Entry 7PAK (electron microscopy, 5.30 A resolution (low resolution: residue-level contacts below are approximate; hydrogen-bond / salt-bridge calls are withheld)); this record covers chains b and 3 of the 55 polymer chains in the assembly.

[Chain b]
Name: 50S ribosomal protein L3
From: Mycoplasma pneumoniae M129
UniProtKB: P75580 (RL3_MYCPN); residue numbers follow UniProt; this construct covers 1-287
Sequence (287 residues; row label = number of the first residue in the row):
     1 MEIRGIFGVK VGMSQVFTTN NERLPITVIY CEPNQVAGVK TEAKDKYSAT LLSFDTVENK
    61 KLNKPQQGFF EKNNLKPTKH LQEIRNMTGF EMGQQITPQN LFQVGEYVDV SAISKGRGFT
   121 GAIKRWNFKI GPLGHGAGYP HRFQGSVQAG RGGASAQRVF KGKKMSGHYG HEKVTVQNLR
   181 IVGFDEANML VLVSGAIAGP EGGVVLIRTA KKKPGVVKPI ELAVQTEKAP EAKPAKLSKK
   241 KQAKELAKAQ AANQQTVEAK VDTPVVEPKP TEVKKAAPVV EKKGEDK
Not modelled in the structure: 230-287

[Chain 3]
Molecule: 23S ribosomal RNA
From: Mycoplasma pneumoniae M129
Sequence (2907 nucleotides; numbered 1 to 2907; the number before each row is that of its first residue):
     1 UACAAUAAGU UACUAAGGGC UUAUGGUGGA UGCCUUGGCA CUAAUAGGCG AUGAAGGACG
    61 UGUUAACCUG CGAUAAGCUU CGGGUAGGUG GUAAGAACCU CAGAUCCGGA GAUUUCCGAA
   121 UGGAGCAAUC CGGUAGUUGG AAACAGCUAU CAUUAAUUGA UGAAUAAAUA GUCAAUUAAA
   181 GCAAUACGUG GUGAAGUGAA ACAUCUCAGU AGCCACAGGA AAAGAAAACG AAUGUGAUUC
   241 CGUGUGUAGU GGCGAGCGAA AGCGGAACAG GCCAAACUUA UCAUUAGAUA GGGGUUGUAG
   301 GGCUUGCAAU GUGGACUUGA AAACGAUAGA AGAAGCUGUU GGAAAGCAGC GCGCAAAAGG
   361 GUGAUAGCCC CGUAUUUGAA AUUGUUUUCA UACCUAGCGA GAUCCCUGAG UAGCUCGGAA
   421 AACGUUAUUU UGAGUGAAUC UGCCCAGACC AUUGGGUAAG CCUAAAUACU AAUUAGUGAC
   481 CGAUAGCGAA ACAGUACCGU GAGGGAAAGG UGAAAAGAAC CCAGAGAUGG GAGUGAAAUA
   541 GAUUCUGAAA CCAUAUGCCU ACAACGUGUC AGAGCACAUU AAUGUGUGAU GGCGUGCGUU
   601 UUGAAGUAUG AGCCGGCGAG UUAUGAUAGC AAGCGUUAGU UAACCAGGAG AUGGGGAGCU
   661 GUAGCGAAAG CGAGUUUUAA AAGAGCGUUU GUUUGUUAUU AUAGACCCGA AACGGGUUGA
   721 GCUAGUCAUG AGCAGGUUGA AGGUUGAGUA ACAUCAACUG GAGGACCGAA CCGACUCUCG
   781 UUGAAACGAU AGCGGAUGAC UUGUGAUUAG GGGUGAAAUU CCAAUCGAAA UCCGUGAUAG
   841 CUGGUUCUCG UCGAAAUAGC UUUAAGGCUA GCGUGAGAUC ACAAAUAAGU GGAGGUAAAG
   901 CUACUGAAUG UAUGAUGGCG CCACCUAGGC GUACUGAAUA CAAUUAAACU CUGAAUGCCA
   961 UUUAUUUUAU UCUCGCAGUC AGACAGUGGG GGAUAAGCUU CAUUGUCAAG AGGGGAAGAG
  1021 CCCAGAUCAU UAAAUAAGGU CCCCAAAAUA UACUAAGUGG AAAAGGAUGU GAAAGUGCUA
  1081 AAACAGCAAG GAUGUUGGCU UAGAAGCAGC CAUCGUUUAA AGAGUGCGUA ACAGCUCACU
  1141 UGUCGAGUGU UUUUGCGCCG AAGAUGUAAC GGGGCUAAGU AUAUUACCGA AUUUAUGGAU
  1201 AAGAUUUAUA UCUUGUGGUA GACGAGCGUU GUAUUGGAGU UGAAGUCAAA GCGUGAGCAU
  1261 UGGUGGAUCC AAUACAAGUG AGAAUGCCGG CAUGAGUAAC GCUUGGGAGU GAGAAUCUCC
  1321 CAAACCGAUU GACUAAGGUU UCCUGGACCA GGGUCGUCCU UCCAGGGUUA GUCUGGACCU
  1381 AAGCUGAGGC UGAAAAGCGU AGGCGAUGGA CAACAGGUUA AUAUUCCUGU ACUUACAGUU
  1441 AGACUGAUGG AGUGACAAAG AAGGUUUUCC ACCCCCAUAA UUGGAUUUGG GGAUAAAUCA
  1501 UAAGGUGGUA CAAUAGGCAA AUCCGUUGUG CAUAACAUUG AGUGAUGAUG UCGAGUGAAU
  1561 GAGUGAUCAA GUAGCGAAGG UGGUAUUAAU CAUGCUUUCA AGAAAAGCUU CUAGGGUUAA
  1621 UCUAGCUGUA ACCAGUACCG AGAACGAACA CACGUAGUCA AGGAGAGGAU CCUAAGGUUA
  1681 GCGAGUGAAC UAUAGCCAAG GAACUCUGCA AAUUAACCCC GUAAGUUAGC GAGAAGGGGU
  1741 GCUUAUGUAA AAGUAAGCCG CAGUGAAGAA CGAGGGGGGA CUGUUUAACU AAAACACAAC
  1801 UCUAUGCCAA ACCGUAAGGU GAUGUAUAUG GGGUGACACC UGCCCAGUGC UGGAAGGUUA
  1861 AAGAAGGAGG UUAGCGCAAG CGAAGCUUUU AACUGAAGCC CCAGUGAACG GCGGCCGUAA
  1921 CUAUAACGGU CCUAAGGUAG CGAAAUUCCU AGUCGGGUAA AUUCCGUCCC GCUUGAAUGG
  1981 UGUAACCAUC UCUUGACUGU CUCGGCUAUA GACUCGGUGA AAUCCAGGUA CGGGUGAAGA
  2041 CACCCGUUAG GCGCAACGGG ACGGAAAGAC CCCGUGAAGC UUUACUGUAG CUUAAUAUUG
  2101 AUCAGGACAU UAUCAUGUAG AGAAUAGGUA GGAGCAAUCG AUGCAAGUUC GCUAGGACUU
  2161 GUUGAUGCGA AAGGUGGAAU ACUACCCUUG GUUGUGUGCU GUUCUAAUUG GUAACUGUUA
  2221 UCCAGUUUCA AGACAGUGUU AGGUGGGCAG UUUGACUGGG GCGGUCGCCU CCUAAAAGGU
  2281 AACGGAGGCG UACAAAGGUA CCUUCAGUAC GGUUGGAAAU CGUAUGUAGA GUGUAAUGGU
  2341 GUAAGGGUGC UUGACUGUGA GACAUACAGG UCGAACAGGU GAGAAAUCAG GUCAUAGUGA
  2401 UCCGGUGGUC CAGUAUGGAA UGGCCAUCGC UCAACGGAUA AAAGCUACUC CGGGGAUAAC
  2461 AGGCUGAUAC UGCCCAAGAG UUCAUAUCGA CGGCAGUGUU UGGCACCUCG AUGUCGACUC
  2521 AUCUCAUCCU CGAGCUGAAG CAGGUUCGAA GGGUUCGGCU GUUCGCCGAU UAAAGAGAUA
  2581 CGUGAGUUGG GUUCAAACCG UCGUGAGACA GGUUGGUCCC UAUCUAUUGU GCCCGUAGGA
  2641 AGAUUGAAGA GUGUUGCUUC UAGUACGAGA GGACCGAAGC GAGGACACCU CUUAUGCUCC
  2701 AGUUGUAGCG CCAGCUGCAC CGCUGGGUAG UAACGUGUCU AUUAGAUAAA CGCUGAAAGC
  2761 AUCUAAGUGU GAAACUAUCU CAAAGAUUAA UCUUCCCAUU UCGCAAGAAA GUAAGAGCCG
  2821 UCAAAGACGA UGACGUUGAU AGGUUACAGG UGUAAGCAUA GUGAUAUGUU GAGCUGAGUA
  2881 AUACUAAUUG CUCGAGGACU UAUUGGA
Not modelled in the structure: 1-7, 923-927, 1560-1569, 2901-2907

[Chain b / chain 3 interface]
Pairs across the interface - 166 pairs, chain b then chain 3:
  Met-13(b) / U2690(3)
  Ser-14(b) / U2690(3)
  Gln-15(b) / U2690(3)
  Arg-23(b) / C2691(3)
  Pro-25(b) / U2690(3)
  Pro-25(b) / G2737(3)
  Tyr-47(b) / U2644(3)
  Tyr-47(b) / U2645(3)
  Leu-51(b) / A2643(3)
  Lys-60(b) / U2837(3)
  Lys-61(b) / C2834(3)
  Lys-61(b) / G2835(3)
  Asn-63(b) / A2641(3)
  Asn-63(b) / G2815(3)
  Lys-64(b) / U2794(3)
  Lys-64(b) / C2795(3)
  Lys-64(b) / A2814(3)
  Lys-64(b) / G2815(3)
  Pro-65(b) / U2794(3)
  Pro-65(b) / A2814(3)
  Pro-65(b) / G2815(3)
  Gln-66(b) / A2641(3)
  Phe-69(b) / U2793(3)
  Lys-72(b) / U2793(3)
  Lys-72(b) / U2794(3)
  Lys-79(b) / A2833(3)
  Lys-79(b) / C2834(3)
  Leu-81(b) / A2643(3)
  Gln-82(b) / U2644(3)
  Glu-83(b) / A2643(3)
  Glu-83(b) / U2644(3)
  Glu-83(b) / U2645(3)
  Arg-85(b) / U2645(3)
  Arg-85(b) / G2646(3)
  Lys-115(b) / C2688(3)
  Lys-115(b) / C2689(3)
  Lys-115(b) / U2731(3)
  Lys-115(b) / A2825(3)
  Gly-116(b) / A2825(3)
  Gly-116(b) / G2826(3)
  Arg-117(b) / C2688(3)
  Arg-117(b) / U2731(3)
  Arg-117(b) / A2732(3)
  Arg-117(b) / G2826(3)
  Arg-117(b) / A2827(3)
  Gly-118(b) / G2826(3)
  Phe-119(b) / A1688(3)
  Phe-119(b) / A1689(3)
  Phe-119(b) / A2827(3)
  Thr-120(b) / A1688(3)
  Thr-120(b) / A1689(3)
  Gly-121(b) / A1689(3)
  Ile-123(b) / G2005(3)
  Lys-124(b) / A2732(3)
  Arg-125(b) / U2628(3)
  Phe-128(b) / C2520(3)
  Phe-128(b) / A2521(3)
  Lys-129(b) / U2002(3)
  Lys-129(b) / G2004(3)
  Lys-129(b) / U2519(3)
  Lys-129(b) / C2520(3)
  Ile-130(b) / G2004(3)
  Pro-132(b) / C2001(3)
  Pro-132(b) / C2518(3)
  Leu-133(b) / U2000(3)
  Leu-133(b) / C2001(3)
  Gly-134(b) / U2000(3)
  His-135(b) / U778(3)
  His-135(b) / U1705(3)
  His-135(b) / U1707(3)
  His-135(b) / C1709(3)
  Gly-136(b) / U778(3)
  Ala-137(b) / U2587(3)
  Ala-137(b) / U2588(3)
  Gly-138(b) / U2588(3)
  Tyr-139(b) / C779(3)
  Tyr-139(b) / U1691(3)
  Tyr-139(b) / A1692(3)
  Tyr-139(b) / C2620(3)
  Tyr-139(b) / U2621(3)
  Pro-140(b) / G2586(3)
  His-141(b) / U1691(3)
  His-141(b) / A1692(3)
  Arg-142(b) / C1690(3)
  Arg-142(b) / U1691(3)
  Arg-142(b) / G2005(3)
  Phe-143(b) / U2519(3)
  Phe-143(b) / G2586(3)
  Gln-144(b) / C2057(3)
  Gly-145(b) / C2520(3)
  Ser-146(b) / U2519(3)
  Ser-146(b) / C2520(3)
  Ser-146(b) / U2583(3)
  Ser-146(b) / G2586(3)
  Val-147(b) / G2059(3)
  Gln-148(b) / G2059(3)
  Gln-148(b) / G2060(3)
  Gln-148(b) / G2582(3)
  Gln-148(b) / U2583(3)
  Gly-150(b) / G2059(3)
  Gly-150(b) / G2060(3)
  Gly-150(b) / U2579(3)
  Gly-150(b) / A2580(3)
  Arg-151(b) / G2039(3)
  Arg-151(b) / G2060(3)
  Arg-151(b) / G2513(3)
  Arg-151(b) / U2514(3)
  Arg-151(b) / A2580(3)
  Gly-152(b) / G2039(3)
  Gly-152(b) / A2580(3)
  Gly-153(b) / G2039(3)
  Gly-153(b) / A2040(3)
  Ala-154(b) / U1165(3)
  Ala-154(b) / G2039(3)
  Ser-155(b) / U1165(3)
  Ser-155(b) / G2039(3)
  Ser-155(b) / U2579(3)
  Ser-155(b) / A2580(3)
  Ala-156(b) / G2032(3)
  Gln-157(b) / G2059(3)
  Gln-157(b) / G2060(3)
  Arg-158(b) / U1165(3)
  Arg-158(b) / G1166(3)
  Arg-158(b) / C2031(3)
  Arg-158(b) / G2032(3)
  Arg-158(b) / G2059(3)
  Val-159(b) / G2059(3)
  Val-159(b) / A2626(3)
  Phe-160(b) / U2627(3)
  Lys-161(b) / U2627(3)
  Lys-161(b) / U2628(3)
  Gly-162(b) / U2627(3)
  Gly-162(b) / U2628(3)
  Lys-163(b) / A2521(3)
  Met-165(b) / U2628(3)
  Ser-166(b) / A1689(3)
  Ser-166(b) / U2628(3)
  Gly-167(b) / U2628(3)
  His-168(b) / G2629(3)
  His-168(b) / G2826(3)
  Tyr-169(b) / A2687(3)
  Tyr-169(b) / G2826(3)
  His-171(b) / A2825(3)
  Lys-173(b) / C2781(3)
  Lys-173(b) / A2782(3)
  Thr-175(b) / U2780(3)
  Thr-175(b) / C2781(3)
  Gln-177(b) / U2738(3)
  Gln-177(b) / C2779(3)
  Asn-178(b) / U2738(3)
  Asn-178(b) / C2739(3)
  Arg-180(b) / U2738(3)
  Ala-196(b) / C2688(3)
  Ile-197(b) / A2687(3)
  Ile-197(b) / C2688(3)
  Ala-198(b) / A2687(3)
  Ala-198(b) / C2688(3)
  Gly-199(b) / C2688(3)
  Pro-200(b) / A2824(3)
  Glu-201(b) / A2824(3)
  Gly-202(b) / A2824(3)
  Lys-211(b) / C2779(3)
  Lys-211(b) / U2780(3)
  Lys-212(b) / C2739(3)
  Lys-212(b) / U2740(3)
  Lys-212(b) / A2741(3)
Interface residues without a listed pair, chain b (96 interface residues in all): Met-1, Lys-10, Gly-68, Ser-114, Trp-126, Asn-127, Gly-131, Ala-149, Val-174, Val-176, Leu-179, Gly-195
Interface residues without a listed pair, chain 3 (90 interface residues in all): U607, C777, A2056, U2512, A2685, C2686, U2791, C2796, A2813, U2831, G2832, U2836, U2879

[Overview]
96 residues of chain b and 90 residues of chain 3 are in contact.
Chain b is 50S ribosomal protein L3 and chain 3 is 23S ribosomal RNA, both from Mycoplasma pneumoniae M129;
the structure, 70S ribosome with EF-Tu-tRNA and P-site tRNA in Mycoplasma pneumoniae cells, was determined by
electron microscopy, deposited together with 7OOC, 7OOD, 7P6Z, 7PAH, 7PAI, 7PAJ and 23 further entries.
